3H4B - chains A and P of the 3 polymer chains in the assembly; structure by X-ray diffraction, 2.85 A resolution.

# Chain A
Name: DNA polymerase iota
Organism: Homo sapiens
Notes: EC 2.7.7.7
Reference sequence: Q9UNA4 (POLI_HUMAN); residues 25-414 here = UniProt positions 25-414
Sequence (390 residues; row label = number of the first residue in the row):
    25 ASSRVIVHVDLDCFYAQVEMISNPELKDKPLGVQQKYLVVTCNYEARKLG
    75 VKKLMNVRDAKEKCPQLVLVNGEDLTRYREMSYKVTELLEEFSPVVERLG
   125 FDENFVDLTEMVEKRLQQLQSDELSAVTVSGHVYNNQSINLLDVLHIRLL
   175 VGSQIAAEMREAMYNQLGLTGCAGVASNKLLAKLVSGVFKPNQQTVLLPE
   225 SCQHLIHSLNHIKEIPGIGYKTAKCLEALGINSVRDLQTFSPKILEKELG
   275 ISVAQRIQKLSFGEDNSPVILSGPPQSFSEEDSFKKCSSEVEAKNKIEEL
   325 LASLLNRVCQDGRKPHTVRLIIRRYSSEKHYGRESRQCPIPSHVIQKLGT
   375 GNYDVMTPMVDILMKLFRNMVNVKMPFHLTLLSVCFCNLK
Unresolved in the structure: 371-378, 395-403
Small-molecule neighbours: 2'-deoxyadenosine 5'-triphosphate (DTP): Asp34, Leu35, Asp36, Cys37, Thr65, Tyr68, Arg71, Lys77, Leu78, Lys214
Curated features (UniProtKB/Swiss-Prot):
  - natural variant: Gly96 (R96G: Large decrease in catalytic activity efficiency which is partially rescued by the presence of Mn(2+) instead Mg(2+); this construct carries the variant)
Reported in the primary citation:
  - binding site for 2'-deoxyadenosine 5'-triphosphate: Arg71, Lys214
  - specificity-determining residues: Gln59

# Chain P
Molecule: 7-nt DNA strand
Sequence (7 nucleotides; each row starts with the number of its first residue):
   867 AGGACCC
Modified positions: DOC (2',3'-dideoxycytidine-5'-monophosphate) at position 873

# Interface between chain A and chain P
Pairs across the interface (17; chain A residue first):
  Leu123(A) with DC872(P), phosphate contact; DOC_873(P), sugar contact
  Asp126(A) with DOC_873(P), sugar contact
  Glu127(A) with DOC_873(P), sugar contact
  Lys207(A) with DOC_873(P), salt bridge to the phosphate
  Gly241(A) with DC872(P), hydrogen bond to the phosphate
  Ile242(A) with DC872(P), phosphate contact
  Gly243(A) with DC871(P), hydrogen bond to the phosphate; DC872(P), phosphate contact
  Tyr244(A) with DC871(P), phosphate contact
  Lys245(A) with DA870(P), phosphate contact; DC871(P), hydrogen bond to the phosphate
  Thr246(A) with DC871(P), hydrogen bond to the phosphate
  Glu358(A) with DG868(P), phosphate contact
  Ser359(A) with DA867(P), phosphate contact; DG868(P), hydrogen bond to the phosphate
  Arg360(A) with DA867(P), phosphate contact
Interface residues without a listed pair, chain A (19 interface residues in all): Gly124, Lys237, Ile239, Pro240, Arg357, Gln361

# Overview
The interface between chain A and chain P involves 19 residues on one side and 6 on the other; the contacts
include 5 hydrogen bonds and 1 salt bridge. Among the polar pairs are Gly241(A)-DC872(P), Gly243(A)-DC871(P)
and Lys245(A)-DC871(P). From the paper: a binding site for 2'-deoxyadenosine 5'-triphosphate at Arg71(A) and
Lys214(A); the specificity determinant Gln59(A).
Chain A is DNA polymerase iota (Homo sapiens) and chain P is a 7-nt DNA strand; the structure, Ternary complex
of human DNA polymerase iota with template U/T and incoming dATP, was determined by X-ray diffraction,
deposited together with 3H40 and 3H4D.
